6UTJ - chains D and W of the 35 polymer chains in the assembly; structure by electron microscopy, 2.90 A resolution.

[Chain D]
Molecule: Proteasome subunit alpha
Source organism: Thermoplasma acidophilum
Notes: EC 3.4.25.1
UniProtKB: P25156 (PSA_THEAC); numbering as in UniProt (aligned over 7-233)
Sequence (227 residues; row label = number of the first residue in the row):
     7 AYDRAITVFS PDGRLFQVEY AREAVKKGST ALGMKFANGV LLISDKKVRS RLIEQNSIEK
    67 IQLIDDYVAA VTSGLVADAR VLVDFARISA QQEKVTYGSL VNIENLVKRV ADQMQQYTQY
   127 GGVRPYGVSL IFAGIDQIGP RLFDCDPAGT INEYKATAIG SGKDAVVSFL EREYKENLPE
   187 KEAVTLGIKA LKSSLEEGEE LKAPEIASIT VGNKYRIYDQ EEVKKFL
Curated features (UniProtKB/Swiss-Prot):
  - mutagenesis: Lys66 (K66A: Prevents PAN to associate with the proteasome and stimulate gate opening), Leu81 (L81A/E/G: Prevents PAN to stimulate gate opening), Val82 (V82A: No effect on PAN's ability to stimulate gate opening; V82D/G: Prevents PAN to stimulate gate opening)
From the paper describing this entry:
  - mutagenesis - K66A: abolished binding to activators (citing earlier work)
  - mutagenesis - R28L: increased binding to PAN (citing earlier work)
  - mutagenesis - R28L: unchanged catalytic activity (citing earlier work)

[Chain W]
Molecule: Proteasome subunit beta
Source organism: Thermoplasma acidophilum
Notes: EC 3.4.25.1
UniProtKB: P28061 (PSB_THEAC); residues 1-203 here correspond to UniProt positions 9-211 (UniProt number = residue number + 8)
Sequence (203 residues; row label = number of the first residue in the row):
     1 TTTVGITLKD AVIMATERRV TMENFIMHKN GKKLFQIDTY TGMTIAGLVG DAQVLVRYMK
    61 AELELYRLQR RVNMPIEAVA TLLSNMLNQV KYMPYMVQLL VGGIDTAPHV FSIDAAGGSV
   121 EDIYASTGSG SPFVYGVLES QYSEKMTVDE GVDLVIRAIS AAKQRDSASG GMIDVAVITR
   181 KDGYVQLPTD QIESRIRKLG LIL
Curated features (UniProtKB/Swiss-Prot):
  - active site: Thr1 (Nucleophile)

[How chain D and chain W interact]
Pairs across the interface (15):
  Asn62(D) - Arg71(W)  hydrogen bond (backbone-side chain)
  Leu69(D) - Leu68(W)
  Ile70(D) - Leu68(W)
  Asp71(D) - Glu64(W)
  Asp71(D) - Leu68(W)
  Asp72(D) - Glu64(W)
  Asp72(D) - Arg67(W)  salt bridge
  Arg93(D) - Leu65(W)
  Arg93(D) - Gln69(W)
  Gln97(D) - Ala61(W)
  Gln97(D) - Glu64(W)
  Gln97(D) - Leu65(W)
  Gln97(D) - Leu68(W)
  Lys100(D) - Glu64(W)
  Val101(D) - Arg57(W)
Interface residues without a listed pair, chain D (13 interface residues in all): Ser63, Glu65, Asp90, Ile94
Interface residues without a listed pair, chain W (10 interface residues in all): Tyr58, Lys60

[In short]
13 residues of chain D and 10 residues of chain W are in contact; the contacts include 1 hydrogen bond and 1
salt bridge. Among the polar pairs are Asp72(D)-Arg67(W) and Asn62(D)-Arg71(W). From the paper: K66A of chain
D abolishes binding to activators; R28L of chain D increases binding to PAN.
Here chain D is Proteasome subunit alpha and chain W is Proteasome subunit beta, both from Thermoplasma
acidophilum. Entry 6UTJ (Allosteric couple between alpha rings of the 20S proteasome. 20S proteasome singly
capped by PA26/E102A, C-terminus ...) was determined by electron microscopy together with 6UTF, 6UTG, 6UTH and
6UTI from the same study.
